PDB entry 7PIO | electron microscopy, 9.50 A resolution (very low resolution: no residue pairs are listed; an interface is given only as per-side residue counts) | chains p and 3 of the 53 polymer chains in the assembly

== Chain p ==
Molecule: 50S ribosomal protein L20
Organism: Mycoplasma pneumoniae M129
UniProtKB: P78023 (RL20_MYCPN); numbering as in UniProt (aligned over 1-127)
Chain sequence (127 residues; each row starts with the number of its first residue):
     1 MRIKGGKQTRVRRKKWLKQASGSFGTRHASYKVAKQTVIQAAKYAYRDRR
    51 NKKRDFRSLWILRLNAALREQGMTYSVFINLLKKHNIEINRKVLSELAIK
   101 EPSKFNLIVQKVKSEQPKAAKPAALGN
Disordered / not traced: 115-127

== Chain 3 ==
Molecule: 23S ribosomal RNA
Organism: Mycoplasma pneumoniae M129
Sequence (2907 nucleotides; numbered 1 to 2907; the number before each row is that of its first residue):
     1 UACAAUAAGUUACUAAGGGCUUAUGGUGGAUGCCUUGGCACUAAUAGGCG
    51 AUGAAGGACGUGUUAACCUGCGAUAAGCUUCGGGUAGGUGGUAAGAACCU
   101 CAGAUCCGGAGAUUUCCGAAUGGAGCAAUCCGGUAGUUGGAAACAGCUAU
   151 CAUUAAUUGAUGAAUAAAUAGUCAAUUAAAGCAAUACGUGGUGAAGUGAA
   201 ACAUCUCAGUAGCCACAGGAAAAGAAAACGAAUGUGAUUCCGUGUGUAGU
   251 GGCGAGCGAAAGCGGAACAGGCCAAACUUAUCAUUAGAUAGGGGUUGUAG
   301 GGCUUGCAAUGUGGACUUGAAAACGAUAGAAGAAGCUGUUGGAAAGCAGC
   351 GCGCAAAAGGGUGAUAGCCCCGUAUUUGAAAUUGUUUUCAUACCUAGCGA
   401 GAUCCCUGAGUAGCUCGGAAAACGUUAUUUUGAGUGAAUCUGCCCAGACC
   451 AUUGGGUAAGCCUAAAUACUAAUUAGUGACCGAUAGCGAAACAGUACCGU
   501 GAGGGAAAGGUGAAAAGAACCCAGAGAUGGGAGUGAAAUAGAUUCUGAAA
   551 CCAUAUGCCUACAACGUGUCAGAGCACAUUAAUGUGUGAUGGCGUGCGUU
   601 UUGAAGUAUGAGCCGGCGAGUUAUGAUAGCAAGCGUUAGUUAACCAGGAG
   651 AUGGGGAGCUGUAGCGAAAGCGAGUUUUAAAAGAGCGUUUGUUUGUUAUU
   701 AUAGACCCGAAACGGGUUGAGCUAGUCAUGAGCAGGUUGAAGGUUGAGUA
   751 ACAUCAACUGGAGGACCGAACCGACUCUCGUUGAAACGAUAGCGGAUGAC
   801 UUGUGAUUAGGGGUGAAAUUCCAAUCGAAAUCCGUGAUAGCUGGUUCUCG
   851 UCGAAAUAGCUUUAAGGCUAGCGUGAGAUCACAAAUAAGUGGAGGUAAAG
   901 CUACUGAAUGUAUGAUGGCGCCACCUAGGCGUACUGAAUACAAUUAAACU
   951 CUGAAUGCCAUUUAUUUUAUUCUCGCAGUCAGACAGUGGGGGAUAAGCUU
  1001 CAUUGUCAAGAGGGGAAGAGCCCAGAUCAUUAAAUAAGGUCCCCAAAAUA
  1051 UACUAAGUGGAAAAGGAUGUGAAAGUGCUAAAACAGCAAGGAUGUUGGCU
  1101 UAGAAGCAGCCAUCGUUUAAAGAGUGCGUAACAGCUCACUUGUCGAGUGU
  1151 UUUUGCGCCGAAGAUGUAACGGGGCUAAGUAUAUUACCGAAUUUAUGGAU
  1201 AAGAUUUAUAUCUUGUGGUAGACGAGCGUUGUAUUGGAGUUGAAGUCAAA
  1251 GCGUGAGCAUUGGUGGAUCCAAUACAAGUGAGAAUGCCGGCAUGAGUAAC
  1301 GCUUGGGAGUGAGAAUCUCCCAAACCGAUUGACUAAGGUUUCCUGGACCA
  1351 GGGUCGUCCUUCCAGGGUUAGUCUGGACCUAAGCUGAGGCUGAAAAGCGU
  1401 AGGCGAUGGACAACAGGUUAAUAUUCCUGUACUUACAGUUAGACUGAUGG
  1451 AGUGACAAAGAAGGUUUUCCACCCCCAUAAUUGGAUUUGGGGAUAAAUCA
  1501 UAAGGUGGUACAAUAGGCAAAUCCGUUGUGCAUAACAUUGAGUGAUGAUG
  1551 UCGAGUGAAUGAGUGAUCAAGUAGCGAAGGUGGUAUUAAUCAUGCUUUCA
  1601 AGAAAAGCUUCUAGGGUUAAUCUAGCUGUAACCAGUACCGAGAACGAACA
  1651 CACGUAGUCAAGGAGAGGAUCCUAAGGUUAGCGAGUGAACUAUAGCCAAG
  1701 GAACUCUGCAAAUUAACCCCGUAAGUUAGCGAGAAGGGGUGCUUAUGUAA
  1751 AAGUAAGCCGCAGUGAAGAACGAGGGGGGACUGUUUAACUAAAACACAAC
  1801 UCUAUGCCAAACCGUAAGGUGAUGUAUAUGGGGUGACACCUGCCCAGUGC
  1851 UGGAAGGUUAAAGAAGGAGGUUAGCGCAAGCGAAGCUUUUAACUGAAGCC
  1901 CCAGUGAACGGCGGCCGUAACUAUAACGGUCCUAAGGUAGCGAAAUUCCU
  1951 AGUCGGGUAAAUUCCGUCCCGCUUGAAUGGUGUAACCAUCUCUUGACUGU
  2001 CUCGGCUAUAGACUCGGUGAAAUCCAGGUACGGGUGAAGACACCCGUUAG
  2051 GCGCAACGGGACGGAAAGACCCCGUGAAGCUUUACUGUAGCUUAAUAUUG
  2101 AUCAGGACAUUAUCAUGUAGAGAAUAGGUAGGAGCAAUCGAUGCAAGUUC
  2151 GCUAGGACUUGUUGAUGCGAAAGGUGGAAUACUACCCUUGGUUGUGUGCU
  2201 GUUCUAAUUGGUAACUGUUAUCCAGUUUCAAGACAGUGUUAGGUGGGCAG
  2251 UUUGACUGGGGCGGUCGCCUCCUAAAAGGUAACGGAGGCGUACAAAGGUA
  2301 CCUUCAGUACGGUUGGAAAUCGUAUGUAGAGUGUAAUGGUGUAAGGGUGC
  2351 UUGACUGUGAGACAUACAGGUCGAACAGGUGAGAAAUCAGGUCAUAGUGA
  2401 UCCGGUGGUCCAGUAUGGAAUGGCCAUCGCUCAACGGAUAAAAGCUACUC
  2451 CGGGGAUAACAGGCUGAUACUGCCCAAGAGUUCAUAUCGACGGCAGUGUU
  2501 UGGCACCUCGAUGUCGACUCAUCUCAUCCUCGAGCUGAAGCAGGUUCGAA
  2551 GGGUUCGGCUGUUCGCCGAUUAAAGAGAUACGUGAGUUGGGUUCAAACCG
  2601 UCGUGAGACAGGUUGGUCCCUAUCUAUUGUGCCCGUAGGAAGAUUGAAGA
  2651 GUGUUGCUUCUAGUACGAGAGGACCGAAGCGAGGACACCUCUUAUGCUCC
  2701 AGUUGUAGCGCCAGCUGCACCGCUGGGUAGUAACGUGUCUAUUAGAUAAA
  2751 CGCUGAAAGCAUCUAAGUGUGAAACUAUCUCAAAGAUUAAUCUUCCCAUU
  2801 UCGCAAGAAAGUAAGAGCCGUCAAAGACGAUGACGUUGAUAGGUUACAGG
  2851 UGUAAGCAUAGUGAUAUGUUGAGCUGAGUAAUACUAAUUGCUCGAGGACU
  2901 UAUUGGA
Disordered / not traced: 1-7, 923-927, 1560-1569, 2901-2907

== How chain p and chain 3 interact ==
At this resolution (10 A) residue pairs are not listed: 59 residues of chain p and 70 of chain 3 lie at the interface.

== In short ==
59 residues of chain p and 70 residues of chain 3 are in contact.
Here chain p is 50S ribosomal protein L20 and chain 3 is 23S ribosomal RNA, both from Mycoplasma pneumoniae
M129. Entry 7PIO (70S ribosome with P-site tRNA in pseudouridimycin-treated Mycoplasma pneumoniae cells) was
determined by electron microscopy, deposited together with 7OOC, 7OOD, 7P6Z, 7PAH, 7PAI, 7PAJ and 23 further
entries.
